7PT6 - chains 5 and G of the 18 polymer chains in the assembly; structure by electron microscopy, 3.20 A resolution.

Chain 5:
Protein: Minichromosome maintenance protein 5
Organism: Saccharomyces cerevisiae (strain ATCC 204508 / S288c)
Notes: EC 3.6.4.12
UniProt: P29496 (MCM5_YEAST); numbering as in UniProt (aligned over 1-775)
Amino-acid sequence (775 residues; each row starts with the number of its first residue):
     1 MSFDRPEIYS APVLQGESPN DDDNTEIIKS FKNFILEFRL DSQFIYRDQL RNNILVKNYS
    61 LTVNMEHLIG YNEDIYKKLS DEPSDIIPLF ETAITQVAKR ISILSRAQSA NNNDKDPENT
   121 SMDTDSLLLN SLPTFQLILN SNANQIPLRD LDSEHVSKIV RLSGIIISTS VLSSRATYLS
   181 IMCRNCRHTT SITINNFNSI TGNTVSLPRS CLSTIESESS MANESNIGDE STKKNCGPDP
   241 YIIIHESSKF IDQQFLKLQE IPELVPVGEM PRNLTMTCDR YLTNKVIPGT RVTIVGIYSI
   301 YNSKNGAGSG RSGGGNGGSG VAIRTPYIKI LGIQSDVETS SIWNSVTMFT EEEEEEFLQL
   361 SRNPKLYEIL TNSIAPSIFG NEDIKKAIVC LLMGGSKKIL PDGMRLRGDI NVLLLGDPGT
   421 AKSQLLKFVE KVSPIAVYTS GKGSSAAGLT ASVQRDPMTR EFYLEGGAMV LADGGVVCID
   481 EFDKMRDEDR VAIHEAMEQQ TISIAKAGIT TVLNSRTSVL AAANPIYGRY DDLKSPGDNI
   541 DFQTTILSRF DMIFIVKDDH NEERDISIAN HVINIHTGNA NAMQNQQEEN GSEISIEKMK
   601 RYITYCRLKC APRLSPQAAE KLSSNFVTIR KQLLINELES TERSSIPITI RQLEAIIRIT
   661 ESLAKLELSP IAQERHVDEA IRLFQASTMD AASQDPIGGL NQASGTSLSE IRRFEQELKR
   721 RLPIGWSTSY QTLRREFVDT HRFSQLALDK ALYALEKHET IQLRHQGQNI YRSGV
Disordered / not traced: 1, 109-130, 215-234, 304-316, 701-775
Ion coordination: Zn2+: Cys183, Cys186, Cys211, Cys236; Mg2+: Ser423 (together with ATP-gamma-S) (shared with 1 residue of chain 2)
Small-molecule neighbours:
  - ADP (adenosine-5'-diphosphate): Leu406, Glu498, Gln499, Arg549, Ile650, Arg651, Glu654
  - ATP-gamma-S (AGS; phosphothiophosphoric acid-adenylate ester): Ser377, Ile378, Phe379, Asp417, Pro418, Gly419, Thr420, Ala421, Lys422, Ser423, Gln424, Asp480, Glu481, Asn524, Val572

Chain G:
Protein: DNA replication licensing factor MCM7
Organism: Saccharomyces cerevisiae (strain ATCC 204508 / S288c)
Notes: EC 3.6.4.12
UniProt: P38132 (MCM7_YEAST); numbering as in UniProt (aligned over 1-845)
Amino-acid sequence (845 residues; numbered 1 to 845; the number before each row is that of its first residue):
     1 MSAALPSIQL PVDYNNLFNE ITDFLVTFKQ DTLSSDATRN ENEDENLDAE NIEQHLLEKG
    61 PKYMAMLQKV ANRELNSVII DLDDILQYQN EKFLQGTQAD DLVSAIQQNA NHFTELFCRA
   121 IDNNMPLPTK EIDYKDDVLD VILNQRRLRN ERMLSDRTNE IRSENLMDTT MDPPSSMNDA
   181 LREVVEDETE LFPPNLTRRY FLYFKPLSQN CARRYRKKAI SSKPLSVRQI KGDFLGQLIT
   241 VRGIITRVSD VKPAVEVIAY TCDQCGYEVF QEVNSRTFTP LSECTSEECS QNQTKGQLFM
   301 STRASKFSAF QECKIQELSQ QVPVGHIPRS LNIHVNGTLV RSLSPGDIVD VTGIFLPAPY
   361 TGFKALKAGL LTETYLEAQF VRQHKKKFAS FSLTSDVEER VMELITSGDV YNRLAKSIAP
   421 EIYGNLDVKK ALLLLLVGGV DKRVGDGMKI RGDINVCLMG DPGVAKSQLL KAICKISPRG
   481 VYTTGKGSSG VGLTAAVMKD PVTDEMILEG GALVLADNGI CCIDEFDKMD ESDRTAIHEV
   541 MEQQTISISK AGINTTLNAR TSILAAANPL YGRYNPRLSP LDNINLPAAL LSRFDILFLM
   601 LDIPSRDDDE KLAEHVTYVH MHNKQPDLDF TPVEPSKMRE YIAYAKTKRP VMSEAVNDYV
   661 VQAYIRLRQD SKREMDSKFS FGQATPRTLL GIIRLSQALA KLRLADMVDI DDVEEALRLV
   721 RVSKESLYQE TNKSKEDESP TTKIFTIIKK MLQETGKNTL SYENIVKTVR LRGFTMLQLS
   781 NCIQEYSYLN VWHLINEGNT LKFVDDGTMD TDQEDSLVST PKLAPQTTAS ANVSAQDSDI
   841 DLQDA
Disordered / not traced: 1, 32-58, 167-176, 213-219, 729-845
Ion coordination: Zn2+: Cys262, Cys265, Cys284, Cys289; Mg2+ site 1: Ser467 (together with ADP); Mg2+ site 2: Glu542 (together with ATP-gamma-S) (shared with 1 residue of chain D)
Small-molecule neighbours:
  - ADP (adenosine-5'-diphosphate): Glu421, Ile422, Tyr423, Asn425, Asp461, Pro462, Gly463, Val464, Ala465, Lys466, Ser467, Gln468, Leu612, Val616
  - ATP-gamma-S (AGS; phosphothiophosphoric acid-adenylate ester): Met448, Ile450, Glu542, Ala589, Ser592, Arg593, Pro686, Arg687, Leu690

Chain 5 / chain G interface:
Contacting residue pairs - 80 pairs, chain 5 then chain G:
  Ser2(5) - Thr372(G)
  Phe3(5) - Pro357(G)
  Phe3(5) - Tyr375(G)
  Asp4(5) - Asn274(G)
  Pro6(5) - Glu272(G)
  Glu7(5) - Phe270(G)
  Glu7(5) - Gln271(G)
  Glu7(5) - Glu272(G)  hydrogen bond (backbone-backbone)
  Ile8(5) - Val269(G)  hydrophobic
  Ile8(5) - Phe270(G)
  Ile8(5) - Leu281(G)  hydrophobic
  Ile8(5) - Thr285(G)
  Tyr9(5) - Pro193(G)  hydrophobic
  Tyr9(5) - Asn195(G)  hydrogen bond
  Tyr9(5) - Leu196(G)  hydrophobic
  Tyr9(5) - Val257(G)
  Tyr9(5) - Glu268(G)
  Tyr9(5) - Val269(G)
  Tyr9(5) - Phe270(G)  hydrogen bond (backbone-backbone)
  Tyr9(5) - Glu272(G)
  Ser10(5) - Glu190(G)
  Ser10(5) - Tyr267(G)
  Ser10(5) - Glu268(G)
  Ser10(5) - Val269(G)
  Ser10(5) - Ser286(G)
  Ala11(5) - Glu190(G)
  Ala11(5) - Tyr267(G)
  Ala11(5) - Glu268(G)  hydrogen bond (backbone-backbone)
  Pro12(5) - Arg149(G)  hydrogen bond (backbone-side chain)
  Pro12(5) - Met153(G)
  Pro12(5) - Glu190(G)
  Pro12(5) - Gly266(G)
  Pro12(5) - Tyr267(G)
  Val13(5) - Arg149(G)
  Val13(5) - Phe192(G)  hydrophobic
  Val13(5) - Gly266(G)  hydrogen bond (backbone-backbone)
  Val13(5) - Glu268(G)
  Leu14(5) - Cys265(G)
  Leu14(5) - Gly266(G)  hydrogen bond (backbone-backbone)
  Gly16(5) - Asp263(G)
  Gly16(5) - Gln264(G)
  Gly16(5) - Cys265(G)
  Gly16(5) - Gly266(G)
  Glu17(5) - Asp263(G)  hydrogen bond (backbone-backbone)
  Glu17(5) - Gln264(G)  hydrogen bond (backbone-backbone)
  Asp22(5) - Gln293(G)  hydrogen bond
  Asp23(5) - Asn292(G)
  Asp23(5) - Thr294(G)
  Asn24(5) - Gln291(G)  hydrogen bond (side chain-backbone)
  Asn24(5) - Asn292(G)  hydrogen bond (backbone-side chain)
  Asn24(5) - Gln293(G)  hydrogen bond
  Thr25(5) - Glu288(G)
  Thr25(5) - Gln291(G)
  Thr25(5) - Asn292(G)  hydrogen bond
  Ile28(5) - Gln291(G)
  Lys29(5) - Glu288(G)  salt bridge
  Lys32(5) - Glu164(G)  salt bridge
  Leu36(5) - Glu164(G)
  Leu36(5) - Leu166(G)  hydrophobic
  Arg47(5) - Glu164(G)  hydrogen bond (side chain-backbone)
  Arg47(5) - Asn165(G)  hydrogen bond (side chain-backbone)
  Arg47(5) - Leu166(G)
  Thr92(5) - Gln291(G)
  Arg100(5) - Glu164(G)  salt bridge
  Arg100(5) - Leu166(G)
  Arg100(5) - Glu188(G)  salt bridge
  Ile101(5) - Leu166(G)  hydrophobic
  Ile103(5) - Ala180(G)
  Ile103(5) - Glu183(G)
  Ile103(5) - Val184(G)  hydrophobic
  Leu104(5) - Ile161(G)  hydrophobic
  Leu104(5) - Leu166(G)  hydrophobic
  Leu104(5) - Ala180(G)
  Leu104(5) - Leu181(G)  hydrophobic
  Leu104(5) - Val184(G)  hydrophobic
  Arg106(5) - Asp179(G)  salt bridge
  Arg106(5) - Glu183(G)  salt bridge
  Ala107(5) - Ala180(G)  hydrophobic
  Met182(5) - Ala4(G)  hydrophobic
  Arg187(5) - Ala4(G)
Also at the interface, not in a pair above, chain 5 (35 interface residues in all): Arg5, Gln15, Gln96
Also at the interface, not in a pair above, chain G (44 interface residues in all): Leu191, Glu287, Pro359

In short:
35 residues of chain 5 face 44 of chain G across their interface, with 16 hydrogen bonds and 6 salt bridges.
Polar pairs include Lys29(5)-Glu288(G), Lys32(5)-Glu164(G) and Arg100(5)-Glu164(G). Ligands of chain 5: ADP
and ATP-gamma-S. Bound to chain G: ATP-gamma-S and ADP.
Chain 5 is Minichromosome maintenance protein 5 and chain G is DNA replication licensing factor MCM7, both
from Saccharomyces cerevisiae (strain ATCC 204508 / S288c); the structure, Structure of MCM2-7 DH complexed
with Cdc7-Dbf4 in the presence of ATPgS, state III, was determined by electron microscopy, deposited together
with 7PT7.
